3NZX - chains Q and R of the 30 polymer chains in the assembly; structure by X-ray diffraction, 2.70 A resolution.

[Chain Q]
Name: Proteasome component PRE6
Source organism: Saccharomyces cerevisiae
Notes: EC 3.4.25.1
UniProt: P40303 (PSA7_YEAST); the construct lacks a stretch of the UniProt sequence and is renumbered around it, so the offset changes along the chain: 5-62 = UniProt 1-58; 63-143 = UniProt 60-140; 145-180 = UniProt 144-179; 182-203 = UniProt 184-205; 1 more segments
Amino-acid sequence (254 residues; row label = number of the first residue in the row; note: 3 numbers in that range are skipped by the numbering (no residue carries them; nothing is unmodelled there); a row labelled like 18A-18D holds insertion residues (18A, then the next letters in order)):
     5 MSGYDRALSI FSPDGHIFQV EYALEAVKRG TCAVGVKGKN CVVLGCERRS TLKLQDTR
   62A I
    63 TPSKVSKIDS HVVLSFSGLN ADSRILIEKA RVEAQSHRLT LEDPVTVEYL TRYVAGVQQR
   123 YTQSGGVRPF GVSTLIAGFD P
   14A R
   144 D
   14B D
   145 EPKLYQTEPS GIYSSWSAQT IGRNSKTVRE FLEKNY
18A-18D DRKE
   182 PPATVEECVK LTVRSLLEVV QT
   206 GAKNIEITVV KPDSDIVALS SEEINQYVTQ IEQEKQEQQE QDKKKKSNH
Disordered / not traced: 5-6, 244-254

[Chain R]
Name: Proteasome component PUP2
Source organism: Saccharomyces cerevisiae
Notes: EC 3.4.25.1
UniProt: P32379 (PSA5_YEAST); the construct lacks a stretch of the UniProt sequence and is renumbered around it, so the offset changes along the chain: 1-123 = UniProt 1-123; 125-144 = UniProt 131-150; 145-180 = UniProt 152-187; 184-202 = UniProt 191-209; 3 more segments
Amino-acid sequence (260 residues; row label = number of the first residue in the row; note: 7 numbers in that range are skipped by the numbering (no residue carries them; nothing is unmodelled there); a row labelled like 12A-12G holds insertion residues (12A, then the next letters in order)):
     1 MFLTRSEYDR GVSTFSPEGR LFQVEYSLEA IKLGSTAIGI ATKEGVVLGV EKRATSPLLE
    61 SDSIEKIVEI DRHIGCAMSG LTADARSMIE HARTAAVTHN LYYDEDINVE SLTQSVCDLA
   121 LRF
12A-12G GEGASGE
   125 ERLMSRPFGV ALLIAGHDAD
   14A D
   145 GYQLFHAEPS GTFYRYNAKA IGSGSEGAQA ELLNEW
18C-18E HSS
   184 LTLKEAELLV LKILKQVME
   205 EKLDE
20A-20B NN
   210 AQLSCITKQD GFKIYDNEKT AELI
   235 KELKEKEAAE SPEEADVEMS
Disordered / not traced: 1-8, 245-254

[How chain Q and chain R interact]
Contacting residue pairs (62; chain Q residue first):
  Asp9(Q) - Glu12B(R)
  Arg10(Q) - Glu12B(R)
  Ala11(Q) - Val12(R)  hydrophobic
  Ala11(Q) - Glu12B(R)  hydrogen bond (backbone-side chain)
  Ala11(Q) - Ser129(R)
  Ser13(Q) - Ser129(R)
  Ser13(Q) - Arg130(R)
  Ile14(Q) - Val12(R)  hydrophobic
  Ile14(Q) - Gln23(R)
  Ile14(Q) - Ser129(R)
  Phe15(Q) - Gln23(R)
  Phe15(Q) - Tyr26(R)  hydrophobic
  Phe15(Q) - Ala30(R)  hydrophobic
  Phe15(Q) - Leu81(R)  hydrophobic
  Phe15(Q) - Arg130(R)
  Phe15(Q) - Pro131(R)
  Phe15(Q) - Gly133(R)
  Ser16(Q) - Tyr26(R)
  Pro17(Q) - Tyr26(R)  hydrophobic
  Pro17(Q) - Glu29(R)
  Asp18(Q) - Glu29(R)
  Arg18B(Q) - Pro57(R)  hydrogen bond (side chain-backbone)
  Arg18B(Q) - Leu58(R)  hydrogen bond (side chain-backbone)
  Arg18B(Q) - Leu59(R)  hydrogen bond (side chain-backbone)
  Arg18B(Q) - Glu60(R)
  Gly19(Q) - Tyr26(R)
  Gly19(Q) - Glu29(R)
  Gly19(Q) - Ala30(R)
  His20(Q) - Leu33(R)
  Lys41(Q) - Glu60(R)  salt bridge
  Gln121(Q) - Ala83(R)
  Gln121(Q) - Asp84(R)
  Thr124(Q) - Arg130(R)  hydrogen bond (backbone-side chain)
  Gln125(Q) - Met128(R)
  Gln125(Q) - Ser129(R)  hydrogen bond (backbone-backbone)
  Gln125(Q) - Arg130(R)
  Gln125(Q) - Pro131(R)
  Gln125(Q) - Phe132(R)
  Ser126(Q) - Ser129(R)  hydrogen bond (backbone-side chain)
  Gly127(Q) - Ser129(R)
  Ser154(Q) - Ala83(R)
  Gly155(Q) - Ala83(R)
  Ile156(Q) - Thr82(R)
  Ile156(Q) - Ala83(R)
  Ser158(Q) - Leu59(R)
  Ser158(Q) - Ser63(R)
  Ser159(Q) - Leu59(R)
  Ser159(Q) - Glu60(R)  hydrogen bond (backbone-backbone)
  Ser159(Q) - Ser63(R)  hydrogen bond (backbone-side chain)
  Trp160(Q) - Ser56(R)
  Trp160(Q) - Leu58(R)
  Trp160(Q) - Leu59(R)
  Trp160(Q) - Glu60(R)
  Ser161(Q) - Leu58(R)  hydrogen bond (backbone-backbone)
  Ser161(Q) - Glu60(R)
  Ala162(Q) - Leu58(R)
  Arg173(Q) - Ser56(R)
  Leu176(Q) - Leu58(R)  hydrophobic
  Glu177(Q) - Ser56(R)  hydrogen bond
  Glu177(Q) - Pro57(R)
  Glu177(Q) - Leu58(R)
  Tyr180(Q) - Leu58(R)  hydrophobic
Interface residues without a listed pair, chain Q (31 interface residues in all): Ile21
Interface residues without a listed pair, chain R (26 interface residues in all): Asp9, Ser27, Thr55

[Overview]
The interface between chain Q and chain R involves 31 residues on one side and 26 on the other; the contacts
include 11 hydrogen bonds and 1 salt bridge. Polar pairs include Lys41(Q)-Glu60(R), Ala11(Q)-Glu12B(R) and
Arg18B(Q)-Pro57(R).
Here chain Q is Proteasome component PRE6 and chain R is Proteasome component PUP2, both from Saccharomyces
cerevisiae. Entry 3NZX (Crystal structure of the yeast 20S proteasome in complex with ligand 2c) was
determined by X-ray diffraction together with 3NZJ and 3NZW from the same study.
